Entry 7UN7 (X-ray diffraction, 2.04 A resolution); this record covers chains A and T of the 5 polymer chains in the assembly.

[Chain A]
Molecule: DNA polymerase lambda
Organism: Homo sapiens
Notes: EC 2.7.7.7, 4.2.99.-
Reference sequence: Q9UGP5 (DPOLL_HUMAN); residue numbers follow UniProt; this construct covers 242-464, 470-575
Sequence (329 residues; numbered 242 to 575; 5 numbers in that range are skipped by the numbering (no residue carries them; nothing is unmodelled there); the number before each row is that of its first residue):
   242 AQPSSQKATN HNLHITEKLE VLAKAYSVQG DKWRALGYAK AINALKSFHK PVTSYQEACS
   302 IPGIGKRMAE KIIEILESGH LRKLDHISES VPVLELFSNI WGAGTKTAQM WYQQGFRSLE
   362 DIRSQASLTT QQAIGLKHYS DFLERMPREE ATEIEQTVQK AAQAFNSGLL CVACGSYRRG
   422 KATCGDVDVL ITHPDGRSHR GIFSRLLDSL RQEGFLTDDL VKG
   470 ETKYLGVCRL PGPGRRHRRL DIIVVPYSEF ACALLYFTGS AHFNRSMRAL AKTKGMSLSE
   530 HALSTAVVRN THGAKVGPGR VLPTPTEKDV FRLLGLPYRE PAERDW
Unresolved in the structure: 242-251
Sequence notes: conflict Lys463 (Ser in Q9UGP5), Gly464 (Gln in Q9UGP5), Thr471 (Gln in Q9UGP5); engineered mutation Ala543 (Cys in Q9UGP5)
Ion coordination: Na+: Ser339, Ile341, Ala344 (shared with 1 residue of chain P); Ca2+ site 1: Asp427, Asp429 (together with dTTP); Ca2+ site 2: Asp427, Asp429, Asp490 (together with dTTP)
Ligand contacts: dTTP (TTP): Arg386, Gly416, Ser417, Arg420, Thr424, Cys425, Gly426, Asp427, Asp429, Tyr505, Phe506, Thr507, Gly508, Ser509, Ala510, Asn513

[Chain T]
Molecule: 7-nt DNA strand
Sequence (7 nucleotides; each row starts with the number of its first residue):
     1 CGGCAGT

[Chain A / chain T interface]
Pairs across the interface (13; chain A residue first):
  Trp274(A) with DC4(T), stacking on the base
  Tyr505(A) with DG6(T), base contact
  Arg514(A) with DA5(T), salt bridge to the phosphate
  Arg517(A) with DA5(T), hydrogen bond to the base; DG6(T), hydrogen bond to the sugar
  Ala518(A) with DA5(T), sugar contact
  Lys521(A) with DC4(T), salt bridge to the phosphate; DG6(T), salt bridge to the phosphate
  Leu527(A) with DG6(T), sugar contact
  Ser528(A) with DG6(T), phosphate contact
  Glu529(A) with DG6(T), hydrogen bond to the base
  Arg538(A) with DG6(T), salt bridge to the phosphate
  His541(A) with DG3(T), phosphate contact
Interface residues without a listed pair, chain A (14 interface residues in all): Leu277, Ser526, Gly542
Interface residues without a listed pair, chain T (5 interface residues in all): DT7

[Summary]
The interface between chain A and chain T involves 14 residues on one side and 5 on the other, with 3 hydrogen
bonds, 4 salt bridges and 1 aromatic stacking contact. Polar contacts include Arg517(A)-DA5(T),
Glu529(A)-DG6(T) and Arg517(A)-DG6(T). Ligands of chain A: dTTP.
Here chain A is DNA polymerase lambda (Homo sapiens) and chain T is a 7-nt DNA strand. Entry 7UN7 (DNA
Polymerase lambda in complex with a 1nt microhomology substrate) was determined by X-ray diffraction.
